PDB entry 4I0E | X-ray diffraction, 1.70 A resolution | chain A

# Chain A
Protein: Beta-secretase 1
Source organism: Homo sapiens
Notes: EC 3.4.23.46
UniProtKB: P56817 (BACE1_HUMAN); numbering as in UniProt (aligned over 57-453)
Sequence (406 residues; row label = number of the first residue in the row):
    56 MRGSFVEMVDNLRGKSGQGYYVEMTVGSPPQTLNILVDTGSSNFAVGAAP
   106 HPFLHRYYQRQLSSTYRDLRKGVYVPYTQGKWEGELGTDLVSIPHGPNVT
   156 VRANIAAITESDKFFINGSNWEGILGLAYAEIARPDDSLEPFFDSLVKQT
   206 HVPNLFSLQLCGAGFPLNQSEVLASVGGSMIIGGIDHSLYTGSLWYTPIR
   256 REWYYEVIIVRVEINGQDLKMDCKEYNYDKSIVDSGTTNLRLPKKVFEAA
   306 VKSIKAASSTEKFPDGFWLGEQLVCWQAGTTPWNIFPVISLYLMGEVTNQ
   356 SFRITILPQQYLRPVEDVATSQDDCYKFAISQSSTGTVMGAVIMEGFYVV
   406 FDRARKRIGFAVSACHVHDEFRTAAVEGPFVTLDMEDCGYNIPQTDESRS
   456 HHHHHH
Not modelled in the structure: 56-57, 218-227, 461
Cystine bridges: Cys216-Cys420, Cys278-Cys443, Cys330-Cys380
Construct notes: expression tag (56, 454-461)
Ion coordination: Zn2+ site 1: Glu78, His150; Zn2+ site 2: Asp192, His458, His460; Zn2+ site 3: His457, His459
Residues lining bound ligands: 1B8 (3-[2-bromo-4-(1H-pyrazol-4-yl)thiophen-3-yl]-N-(6-chloro-3,3-dimethyl-3,4-dihydroisoquinolin-1-yl)-L-alanine): Gly72, Gln73, Gly74, Leu91, Asp93, Tyr132, Gln134, Gly135, Lys136, Asp167, Lys168, Phe169, Ile171, Trp176, Ile179, Ser290, Gly291, Thr292, Thr293, Asn294
UniProt features mapped onto this chain:
  - active site: Asp93, Asp289
  - modified residue (N6-acetyllysine): Lys126, Lys275, Lys279, Lys285, Lys299, Lys300, Lys307
  - glycosylation (N-linked (GlcNAc...) asparagine): Asn153, Asn172, Asn223, Asn354
  - mutagenesis: Asp93 (D93N: Decreases beta-cleaved soluble APP production), Asp284 (D284N: Almost abolishes beta-cleaved soluble APP production)

# Overview
Chain A binds compound 1B8. Glu78 and His150 form the Zn2+ site 1. Asp192, His458 and His460 coordinate Zn2+
site 2. UniProt lists active-site residues Asp93 and Asp289 and 2 mutagenesis sites.
Chain A is Beta-secretase 1 (Homo sapiens); the structure, Design and Synthesis of Thiophene
Dihydroisoquinolins as Novel BACE-1 Inhibitors, was determined by X-ray diffraction together with 4I0D, 4I0F,
4I12 and 4I1C from the same study.
